PDB entry 8VA0 | X-ray diffraction, 1.85 A resolution | chains A and B

# Chain A (and B)
Molecule: JGFN4
Notes: chain B of this document is another copy of the same molecule, construct and numbering; everything in this record applies to it too
Sequence (120 residues; numbered 0 to 119; the number before each row is that of its first residue; numbering starts at 0):
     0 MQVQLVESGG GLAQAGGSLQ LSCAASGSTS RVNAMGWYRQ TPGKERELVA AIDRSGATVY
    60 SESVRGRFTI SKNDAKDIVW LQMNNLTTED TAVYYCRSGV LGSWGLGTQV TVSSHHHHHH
Not modelled in the structure: 0, 114-119
Cystine bridges: C22-C95
Residues lining bound ligands: fentanyl (7V7; N-phenyl-N-[1-(2-phenylethyl)piperidin-4-yl]propanamide): A24, T28, S29, V31, N32, A33, M34, I51, D52, R53, K71, N72, D73, A74, K75, D76, I77, V78
From the paper describing this entry:
  - binding site for fentanyl: D76
  - contacts within the chain: T28-D76 (hydrogen bond)
  - conformationally variable residues (loop rearrangement): N32

# Chain A / chain B interface
Contacting residue pairs (107; chain A residue first):
  L4(A) - S102(B)
  L4(A) - G104(B)
  E6(A) - G104(B)  hydrogen bond (side chain-backbone)
  E6(A) - L105(B)  hydrogen bond (side chain-backbone)
  E6(A) - G106(B)  hydrogen bond (side chain-backbone)
  G9(A) - T107(B)  hydrogen bond (backbone-side chain)
  G9(A) - Q108(B)
  G10(A) - Q108(B)  hydrogen bond (backbone-backbone)
  G10(A) - V109(B)
  G10(A) - T110(B)  hydrogen bond (backbone-backbone)
  L11(A) - T110(B)
  A12(A) - T110(B)  hydrogen bond (backbone-backbone)
  A12(A) - V111(B)
  A12(A) - S112(B)  hydrogen bond (backbone-backbone)
  Q13(A) - S112(B)
  A14(A) - V111(B)
  A14(A) - S112(B)  hydrogen bond (backbone-backbone)
  L18(A) - V109(B)  hydrophobic
  N32(A) - R96(B)
  Y37(A) - L100(B)
  Y37(A) - W103(B)  hydrophobic
  R45(A) - W103(B)
  V58(A) - V58(B)  hydrophobic
  Y59(A) - V58(B)
  E61(A) - R64(B)  salt bridge
  R64(A) - Y59(B)
  R64(A) - E61(B)  salt bridge
  L85(A) - V111(B)  hydrophobic
  T86(A) - V111(B)
  T87(A) - V111(B)
  T90(A) - Q108(B)
  T90(A) - V109(B)
  T90(A) - T110(B)
  T90(A) - V111(B)  hydrogen bond (side chain-backbone)
  A91(A) - Q108(B)
  A91(A) - V109(B)  hydrogen bond (backbone-backbone)
  V92(A) - G106(B)
  V92(A) - T107(B)
  V92(A) - Q108(B)
  Y93(A) - G106(B)
  Y93(A) - T107(B)  hydrogen bond (backbone-backbone)
  Y93(A) - V109(B)  hydrophobic
  Y94(A) - W103(B)  hydrophobic
  Y94(A) - G104(B)
  Y94(A) - L105(B)
  Y94(A) - G106(B)
  C95(A) - W103(B)
  C95(A) - G104(B)  hydrogen bond (backbone-backbone)
  R96(A) - N32(B)
  R96(A) - L100(B)
  R96(A) - G101(B)  hydrogen bond (side chain-backbone)
  R96(A) - S102(B)
  R96(A) - W103(B)
  S97(A) - L100(B)
  S97(A) - G101(B)  hydrogen bond (backbone-backbone)
  S97(A) - S102(B)
  G98(A) - V99(B)
  G98(A) - L100(B)
  V99(A) - G98(B)
  V99(A) - V99(B)  hydrogen bond (backbone-backbone)
  L100(A) - Y37(B)
  L100(A) - R96(B)
  L100(A) - S97(B)
  L100(A) - G98(B)
  G101(A) - R96(B)  hydrogen bond (backbone-side chain)
  G101(A) - S97(B)  hydrogen bond (backbone-backbone)
  S102(A) - L4(B)
  S102(A) - R96(B)
  W103(A) - Y37(B)  hydrophobic
  W103(A) - R45(B)
  W103(A) - Y94(B)  hydrophobic
  W103(A) - C95(B)
  W103(A) - R96(B)
  G104(A) - L4(B)
  G104(A) - E6(B)
  G104(A) - Y94(B)
  G104(A) - C95(B)
  L105(A) - E6(B)  hydrogen bond (backbone-side chain)
  L105(A) - Y94(B)
  G106(A) - E6(B)  hydrogen bond (backbone-side chain)
  G106(A) - Y93(B)
  G106(A) - Y94(B)
  T107(A) - E6(B)
  T107(A) - G9(B)  hydrogen bond (side chain-backbone)
  T107(A) - V92(B)
  T107(A) - Y93(B)  hydrogen bond (backbone-backbone)
  Q108(A) - G9(B)
  Q108(A) - G10(B)  hydrogen bond (backbone-backbone)
  Q108(A) - A91(B)
  Q108(A) - V92(B)
  V109(A) - G10(B)
  V109(A) - L18(B)  hydrophobic
  V109(A) - T90(B)
  V109(A) - A91(B)  hydrogen bond (backbone-backbone)
  V109(A) - Y93(B)  hydrophobic
  T110(A) - G10(B)  hydrogen bond (backbone-backbone)
  T110(A) - L11(B)
  T110(A) - A12(B)  hydrogen bond (backbone-backbone)
  T110(A) - T90(B)
  V111(A) - A12(B)
  V111(A) - A14(B)  hydrophobic
  V111(A) - T86(B)
  V111(A) - T87(B)
  V111(A) - T90(B)  hydrogen bond (backbone-side chain)
  S112(A) - A12(B)  hydrogen bond (backbone-backbone)
  S112(A) - Q13(B)
  S112(A) - A14(B)  hydrogen bond (backbone-backbone)
Other interface residues (no listed pair), chain A (48 interface residues in all): S7, G8, L20, M82, D89, S113
Other interface residues (no listed pair), chain B (48 interface residues in all): S7, G8, L20, L47, M82, L85, D89

# Summary
The chain A/chain B interface involves 48 residues from each chain, with 29 hydrogen bonds and 2 salt bridges.
Polar contacts include E61(A)-R64(B), E6(A)-G104(B) and E6(A)-L105(B). Chain A binds fentanyl. The paper
reports a binding site for fentanyl at D76(A); conformational variability at N32(A).
Chain A and chain B are both JGFN4; the structure, X-ray crystal structure of JGFN4 N76D complexed with
fentanyl in dimer form, was determined by X-ray diffraction together with 8V9W, 8V9X, 8V9Y and 8V9Z from the
same study.
